Entry 5HJN (X-ray diffraction, 2.50 A resolution); this record covers chain A.

== Chain A ==
Molecule: LD10117p
From: Drosophila melanogaster
Notes: fragment: TBC domain
UniProtKB: Q9VIH7 (Q9VIH7_DROME); residues 1-353 here = UniProt positions 1-353
Chain sequence (376 residues; each row starts with the number of its first residue; numbers below 1 keep their minus sign (Met-22 is residue -22)):
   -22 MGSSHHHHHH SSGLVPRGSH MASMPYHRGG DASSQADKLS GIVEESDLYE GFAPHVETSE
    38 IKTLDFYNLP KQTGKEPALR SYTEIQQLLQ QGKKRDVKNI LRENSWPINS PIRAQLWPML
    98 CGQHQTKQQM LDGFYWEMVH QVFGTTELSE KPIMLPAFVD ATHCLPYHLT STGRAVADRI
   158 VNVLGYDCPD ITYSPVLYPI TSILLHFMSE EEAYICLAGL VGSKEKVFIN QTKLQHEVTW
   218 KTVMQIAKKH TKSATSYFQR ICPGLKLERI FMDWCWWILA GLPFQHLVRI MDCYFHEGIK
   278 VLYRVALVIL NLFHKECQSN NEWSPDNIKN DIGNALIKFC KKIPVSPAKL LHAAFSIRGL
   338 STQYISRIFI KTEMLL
Disordered / not traced: -22 to 26, 37-54, 353
Differences from the reference sequence: initiating methionine (-22); expression tag (-21 to 0)
Swiss-Prot annotation at these positions:
  - binding site (a 1,2-diacyl-sn-glycero-3-phospho-(1D-myo-inositol)): Lys75, Arg79, Lys277, Arg281, Arg335 to Thr339
  - mutagenesis: Arg79 (R79C: Loss of binding to liposomes containing phosphoinositides ...), Arg281 (R281C: Reduced binding to liposomes under low phosphatidylinositol 4,5-bisphosphate (PIP2) concentrations. Reduced binding to inositol 1,4,5-trisphosphate (IP3) ...), Arg335 (R335P: Little effect on binding to liposomes, phosphatidylinositol 4,5-bisphosphate and inositol 1,4,5-trisphosphate)
From the paper describing this entry:
  - binding site for sulfate ion: Arg72, Lys75, Arg79, Arg281
  - mutagenesis - R79C, R79E/R281E/R335E: abolished binding to PI(4,5)P2
  - mutagenesis - R281C: decreased binding to PI(4,5)P2

== Summary ==
UniProt lists 9 residues binding 1,2-diacyl-sn-glycero-3-phospho-(1D-myo-inositol) and 3 mutagenesis sites.
From the paper: a binding site for sulfate ion at Arg72, Lys75 and Arg79 among others; R79C and
R79E/R281E/R335E abolish binding to PI(4,5)P2.
Chain A is LD10117p (Drosophila melanogaster); the structure, Crystal structure of the TBC domain of
Skywalker/TBC1D24 from Drosophila melanogaster, was determined by X-ray diffraction, deposited together with
5HJQ.
